Entry 1JDO (X-ray diffraction, 1.90 A resolution); this record covers chain A.

Chain A:
Name: Myoglobin
Source organism: Physeter catodon
UniProt: P02185 (MYG_PHYCA); residue numbers follow UniProt; this construct covers 1-153
Amino-acid sequence (154 residues; numbered 0 to 153; the number before each row is that of its first residue; numbering starts at 0):
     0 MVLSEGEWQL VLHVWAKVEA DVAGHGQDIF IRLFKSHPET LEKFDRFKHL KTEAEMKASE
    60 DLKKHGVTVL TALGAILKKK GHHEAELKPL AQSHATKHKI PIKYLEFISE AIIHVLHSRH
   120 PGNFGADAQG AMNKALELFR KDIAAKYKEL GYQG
Sequence notes: engineered mutation Phe29 (Leu in P02185), Asn122 (Asp in P02185)
Bound ions: heme Fe: His93 (together with nitric oxide)
Ligand contacts:
  - heme (HEM): Thr39, Lys42, Phe43, Arg45, His64, Thr67, Val68, Ala71, Leu72, Leu89, Ser92, His93, His97, Ile99, Tyr103, Leu104, Ile107, Phe138
  - nitric oxide (NO): Phe29, Phe43, His64, Val68, His93

Overview:
Chain A binds heme and nitric oxide.
Chain A is Myoglobin (Physeter catodon); the structure, Sperm whale myoglobin (ferrous, nitric oxide bound),
was determined by X-ray diffraction (same publication as 1HJT).
